PDB entry 6X8L | X-ray diffraction, 2.45 A resolution | chains B and D of the 6 polymer chains in the assembly

Chain B:
Name: Caspase-7
Organism: Homo sapiens
Notes: EC 3.4.22.60; fragment: p20
UniProtKB: P55210 (CASP7_HUMAN), isoform P55210-3; residues 1-198 here correspond to UniProt positions 34-231 (UniProt number = residue number + 33)
Amino-acid sequence (198 residues; each row starts with the number of its first residue):
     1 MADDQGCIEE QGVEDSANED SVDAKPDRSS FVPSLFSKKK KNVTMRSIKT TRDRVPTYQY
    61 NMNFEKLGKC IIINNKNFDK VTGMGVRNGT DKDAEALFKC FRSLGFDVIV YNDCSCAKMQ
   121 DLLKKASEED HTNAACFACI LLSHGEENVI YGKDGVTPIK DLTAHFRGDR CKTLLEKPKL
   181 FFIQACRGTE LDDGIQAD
Unresolved in the structure: 1-56, 197-198

Chain D:
Name: Caspase-7
Organism: Homo sapiens
Notes: EC 3.4.22.60; fragment: p11
UniProtKB: P55210 (CASP7_HUMAN), isoform P55210-3; residues 199-303 here correspond to UniProt positions 232-336 (UniProt number = residue number + 33)
Amino-acid sequence (113 residues; row label = number of the first residue in the row):
   199 SGPINDTDAN PRYKIPVEAD FLFAYSTVPG YYSWRSPGRG SWFVQALCSI LEEHGKDLEI
   259 MQILTRVNDR VARHFESQSD DPHFHEKKQI PCVVSMLTKE LYFSQLEHHH HHH
Unresolved in the structure: 199-211, 303-311
Sequence notes: expression tag (304-311)

Interface between chain B and chain D:
Contacting residue pairs (100; chain B residue first):
  Thr57(B) - Lys297(D)
  Tyr58(B) - Lys297(D)
  Tyr58(B) - Glu298(D)  hydrogen bond (backbone-backbone)
  Gln59(B) - Lys297(D)
  Gln59(B) - Glu298(D)
  Gln59(B) - Tyr300(D)
  Tyr60(B) - Asp218(D)  hydrogen bond
  Tyr60(B) - Leu295(D)
  Tyr60(B) - Thr296(D)  hydrogen bond (side chain-backbone)
  Tyr60(B) - Lys297(D)
  Tyr60(B) - Glu298(D)  hydrogen bond (backbone-backbone)
  Tyr60(B) - Leu299(D)  hydrophobic
  Met62(B) - Leu299(D)  hydrophobic
  Met62(B) - Tyr300(D)
  Met62(B) - Ser302(D)
  Leu67(B) - Phe301(D)  hydrophobic
  Arg87(B) - Arg233(D)
  Asn88(B) - Arg233(D)  hydrogen bond (backbone-side chain)
  Asn88(B) - Pro235(D)
  Gly89(B) - Pro235(D)
  Gly89(B) - Gly238(D)
  Asp93(B) - Gly238(D)
  Asp93(B) - Ser239(D)  hydrogen bond (side chain-backbone)
  Asp93(B) - Val242(D)
  Ala96(B) - Cys246(D)
  Leu97(B) - Val242(D)  hydrophobic
  Leu97(B) - Cys246(D)  hydrophobic
  Cys100(B) - Cys246(D)  hydrophobic
  Phe101(B) - Leu249(D)  hydrophobic
  Ser103(B) - Lys254(D)  hydrogen bond (backbone-side chain)
  Leu104(B) - Gly253(D)
  Leu104(B) - Lys254(D)
  Phe106(B) - Phe301(D)  hydrophobic
  Leu142(B) - Val242(D)  hydrophobic
  Glu147(B) - Pro227(D)
  Glu147(B) - Gly228(D)
  Ile159(B) - Tyr223(D)
  Thr163(B) - Phe219(D)
  Thr163(B) - Phe221(D)
  Phe166(B) - Phe219(D)
  Arg167(B) - Val215(D)
  Arg167(B) - Glu216(D)  salt bridge
  Arg167(B) - Phe219(D)
  Gly168(B) - Val215(D)  hydrogen bond (backbone-backbone)
  Asp169(B) - Val215(D)
  Leu175(B) - Ile213(D)  hydrophobic
  Glu176(B) - Asp218(D)
  Lys177(B) - Asp218(D)
  Pro178(B) - Asp218(D)
  Pro178(B) - Leu299(D)  hydrophobic
  Lys179(B) - Ala217(D)  hydrogen bond (side chain-backbone)
  Lys179(B) - Asp218(D)  hydrogen bond (backbone-backbone)
  Lys179(B) - Phe219(D)
  Lys179(B) - Leu220(D)  hydrogen bond (backbone-backbone)
  Leu180(B) - Leu220(D)
  Leu180(B) - Leu299(D)  hydrophobic
  Phe181(B) - Phe219(D)  hydrophobic
  Phe181(B) - Leu220(D)  hydrogen bond (backbone-backbone)
  Phe181(B) - Phe221(D)
  Phe181(B) - Ala222(D)  hydrogen bond (backbone-backbone)
  Phe182(B) - Ala222(D)
  Phe182(B) - Leu245(D)  hydrophobic
  Ile183(B) - Ala222(D)  hydrogen bond (backbone-backbone)
  Ile183(B) - Tyr223(D)
  Ile183(B) - Ser224(D)  hydrogen bond (backbone-backbone)
  Gln184(B) - Ser224(D)
  Gln184(B) - Ser231(D)  hydrogen bond
  Gln184(B) - Ser239(D)  hydrogen bond
  Gln184(B) - Phe241(D)
  Ala185(B) - Ser224(D)  hydrogen bond (backbone-side chain)
  Ala185(B) - Thr225(D)
  Ala185(B) - Ser231(D)
  Cys186(B) - Tyr230(D)  hydrophobic
  Cys186(B) - Ser231(D)  hydrogen bond (side chain-backbone)
  Arg187(B) - Tyr223(D)
  Arg187(B) - Thr225(D)  hydrogen bond (side chain-backbone)
  Arg187(B) - Val226(D)
  Arg187(B) - Pro227(D)
  Arg187(B) - Gly228(D)  hydrogen bond (backbone-backbone)
  Arg187(B) - Tyr229(D)  hydrogen bond (backbone-backbone)
  Arg187(B) - Cys290(D)
  Gly188(B) - Gly228(D)
  Gly188(B) - Tyr229(D)  hydrogen bond (backbone-backbone)
  Gly188(B) - Tyr230(D)  hydrogen bond (backbone-backbone)
  Thr189(B) - Gly228(D)  hydrogen bond (backbone-backbone)
  Thr189(B) - Tyr230(D)
  Glu190(B) - Gly228(D)  hydrogen bond (backbone-backbone)
  Glu190(B) - Tyr229(D)
  Glu190(B) - Tyr230(D)  hydrogen bond (backbone-backbone)
  Leu191(B) - Tyr229(D)
  Leu191(B) - Tyr230(D)  hydrophobic
  Leu191(B) - Trp232(D)  hydrophobic
  Leu191(B) - His281(D)
  Leu191(B) - Phe282(D)  hydrophobic
  Leu191(B) - Lys285(D)
  Asp192(B) - Tyr229(D)
  Asp192(B) - Lys285(D)
  Asp192(B) - Lys286(D)  hydrogen bond (backbone-backbone)
  Asp193(B) - Glu284(D)
  Asp193(B) - Lys285(D)  salt bridge
Other interface residues (no listed pair), chain B (48 interface residues in all): Val86, Thr90, His144, Gly194
Other interface residues (no listed pair), chain D (48 interface residues in all): Ser234, Arg237, Glu250, Leu262

Summary:
The chain B/chain D interface involves 48 residues from each chain, with 28 hydrogen bonds and 2 salt bridges.
Polar contacts include Arg167(B)-Glu216(D), Asp193(B)-Lys285(D) and Tyr60(B)-Asp218(D).
Here chain B is Caspase-7 and chain D is Caspase-7, both from Homo sapiens. Entry 6X8L (Caspase-7 in complex
with elongated ketomethylene inhibitor) was determined by X-ray diffraction.
